PDB entry 6NIL | electron microscopy, 3.90 A resolution | chains A and C of the 12 polymer chains in the assembly

[Chain A]
Name: DNA dC->dU-editing enzyme APOBEC-3F
Organism: Homo sapiens
Notes: EC 3.5.4.38; fragment: C-terminal domain
UniProtKB: Q8IUX4 (ABC3F_HUMAN); residues 185-373 here = UniProt positions 185-373
Amino-acid sequence (207 residues; numbered 167 to 373; the number before each row is that of its first residue):
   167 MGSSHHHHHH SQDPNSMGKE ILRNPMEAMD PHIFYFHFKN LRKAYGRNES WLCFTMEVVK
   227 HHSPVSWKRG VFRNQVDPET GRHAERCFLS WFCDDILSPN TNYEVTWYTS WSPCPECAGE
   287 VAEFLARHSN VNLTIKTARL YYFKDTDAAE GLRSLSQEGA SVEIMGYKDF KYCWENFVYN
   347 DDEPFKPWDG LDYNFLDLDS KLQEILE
Unresolved in the structure: 167-189, 241-247
Sequence notes: initiating methionine (167); expression tag (168-184); engineered mutation Asp196 (Tyr in Q8IUX4), Gly247 (His in Q8IUX4), Arg248 (Cys in Q8IUX4), Lys302 (Phe in Q8IUX4), Lys310 (Trp in Q8IUX4), Ala314 (Tyr in Q8IUX4), Ala315 (Gln in Q8IUX4), Asp355 (Lys in Q8IUX4), Asp358 (Lys in Q8IUX4), Asp363 (Phe in Q8IUX4)
Bound ions: Zn2+: Cys280, Cys283
UniProt features mapped onto this chain:
  - active site: Glu251 (Proton donor)
  - binding site (Zn(2+)): His249, Cys280, Cys283
  - cross-link ((Microbial infection) Glycyl lysine isopeptide (Lys-Gly)): Lys234 (interchain with G-Cter in ubiquitin), Lys334 (interchain with G-Cter in ubiquitin), Lys352 (interchain with G-Cter in ubiquitin)
  - mutagenesis: His249 (H249C: Reduced but not abolished antiviral activity; H249R: Nearly abolished antiviral activity; when associated with R-65), Glu251 (E251A: Decrease in cytidine deaminase and antiviral activity; E251A: Decrease in cytidine deaminase and antiviral activity; when associated with A-67; E251Q: Remains able to bind Vif ...), Leu255 (L255D: Resistant to HIV-1 Vif and reduces Vif binding but is still efficiently incorporated into the virion), Phe258 (F258A: Resistant to HIV-1 Vif and reduces Vif binding but is still efficiently incorporated into the virion), Cys259 (C259K: Resistant to HIV-1 Vif and reduces Vif binding but is still efficiently incorporated into the virion), Asp260 to Asp261 (Does not affect interaction with APOBEC3G), Ile262 to Leu263 (Resistant to HIV-1 Vif and abolishes Vif binding but is still efficiently incorporated into the virion), Ser264 (S264D: Resistant to HIV-1 Vif and reduces Vif binding but is still efficiently incorporated into the virion), Pro265 (P265A: Impaired interaction with HIV-1 Vif protein), Tyr269 (Y269A: Resistant to HIV-1 Vif and reduces Vif binding but is still efficiently incorporated into the virion), Cys280 (C280S: Reduced but not abolished antiviral activity. Nearly abolished antiviral activity; when associated with Q-96), Cys283 (C283S: Reduced but not abolished antiviral activity. Nearly abolished antiviral activity; when associated with S-99), 6 further mutagenesis entries in UniProt
From the paper describing this entry:
  - mutagenesis - D260R/D261R, D347R: unchanged binding to Virion infectivity factor (chain C)
  - mutagenesis - D260A/D261A: unchanged stability
  - higher-order assembly contacts with a neighbouring Virion infectivity factor: Asp347
  - mutagenesis - D347R: unchanged binding to Vif-CBFbeta
  - mutagenesis - D260A/D261A, D347R: unchanged stability with Virion infectivity factor (chain C)

[Chain C]
Name: Virion infectivity factor
Organism: Human immunodeficiency virus 1
UniProtKB: chimeric construct of P12504, A0A346ARH7: residues 1-113 from P12504 (VIF_HV1N5) positions 1-113 (same numbers); residues 158-176 from A0A346ARH7 positions 158-176 (same numbers)
Amino-acid sequence (138 residues; row label = number of the first residue in the row; note: 38 numbers in that range are skipped by the numbering (no residue carries them; nothing is unmodelled there)):
     1 MENRWQVMIV WQVDRMRINT WKRLVKHHMY ISRKAKDWFY RHHYESTNPK ISSEVHIPLG
    61 DAKLVITTYW GLHTGERDWH LGQGVSIEWR KKRYSTQVDP DLADQLIHLH YFDE
   153 ASEGSQIKPP LPSVRKLTED RWNK
Unresolved in the structure: 153-157
Sequence notes: linker (114, 153-157)
From the paper describing this entry:
  - conformationally variable residues (order/disorder transition, side-chain flip): Arg15, His80, Arg173 to Lys176
  - contacts within the chain: Trp79-Trp174 (hydrophobic contact)
  - mutagenesis - R15E, W79A/H80A: unchanged binding to A3Grh-hu
  - mutagenesis - K50E: decreased binding to A3Grh-hu

[Chain A / chain C interface]
Contacting residue pairs - 21 pairs, chain A then chain C:
  Arg248(A) with His43(C); Tyr44(C)
  Arg252(A) with Trp70(C)
  Ser256(A) with His43(C)
  Cys259(A) with Leu81(C); Gln83(C)
  Asp260(A) with Arg15(C); Asn19(C), hydrogen bond (backbone-side chain); Trp70(C); Gln83(C), hydrogen bond
  Asp261(A) with Arg15(C), hydrogen bond (backbone-side chain); Asn19(C)
  Ile262(A) with Arg15(C), hydrogen bond (backbone-side chain)
  Leu263(A) with Arg15(C), hydrogen bond (backbone-side chain); Leu81(C), hydrophobic
  Pro265(A) with Asp78(C); Trp79(C); Leu81(C)
  Glu289(A) with Lys50(C), salt bridge
  Arg293(A) with Leu72(C), hydrogen bond (side chain-backbone); His73(C)
Other interface residues (no listed pair), chain A (13 interface residues in all): Leu255, Ser264
Other interface residues (no listed pair), chain C (14 interface residues in all): Pro49, Gly71
From the paper, about this interface:
  - specific contacts: Leu255(A)-Trp70(C), Asp260(A)-Arg15(C) (backbone contact), Pro265(A)-Trp79(C), Glu289(A)-Lys50(C) (salt bridge), His73(C)-Arg293(A), Leu81(C)-Pro265(A) (hydrophobic contact)
  - interface residues, chain C: Arg15(C)
  - hot spots on chain C (mutagenesis) - R15D, R15E: decreased binding to DNA dC->dU-editing enzyme APOBEC-3F (chain A)

[In short]
Chain A and chain C form an interface of 13 and 14 residues respectively; the contacts include 6 hydrogen
bonds and 1 salt bridge. Polar pairs include Glu289(A)-Lys50(C), Asp260(A)-Asn19(C) and Asp260(A)-Gln83(C).
The paper describes contacts between Leu255(A) and Trp70(C), Pro265(A) and Trp79(C) and His73(C) and
Arg293(A); a backbone contact between Asp260(A) and Arg15(C); a salt bridge between Glu289(A) and Lys50(C).
From the paper: R15D and R15E of chain C reduce binding to DNA dC->dU-editing enzyme APOBEC-3F (chain A); the
interface residue Arg15(C); 7 substitutions were tested in all.
Chain A is DNA dC->dU-editing enzyme APOBEC-3F (Homo sapiens) and chain C is Virion infectivity factor (Human
immunodeficiency virus 1); the structure, cryoEM structure of the truncated HIV-1 Vif/CBFbeta/A3F complex, was
determined by electron microscopy.
